4AVE - chain A; structure by X-ray diffraction, 1.90 A resolution.

[Chain A]
Name: Neural hemoglobin
Source organism: Cerebratulus lacteus
Reference sequence: O76242 (GLBN_CERLA); residues 0-109 here correspond to UniProt positions 1-110 (UniProt number = residue number + 1)
Chain sequence (110 residues; row label = number of the first residue in the row; numbering starts at 0):
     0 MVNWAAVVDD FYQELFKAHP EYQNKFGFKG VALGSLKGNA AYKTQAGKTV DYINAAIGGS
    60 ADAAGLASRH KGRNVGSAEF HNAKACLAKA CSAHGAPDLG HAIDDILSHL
Ion coordination: heme Fe near His69 (its only coordinating residue here)
Small-molecule neighbours: heme (HEM): Phe10, Leu14, Tyr21, Lys24, Phe25, Gly26, Gln44, Lys47, Thr48, Tyr51, Leu65, Arg68, His69, Arg72, Val74, Glu78, Phe79, Ala82, Leu86, Ile102
UniProt features mapped onto this chain:
  - binding site (heme): His69
Reported in the primary citation:
  - contacts within the chain: Tyr11-Thr48, Tyr11-Gln44
  - heme coordination: His69
  - conformationally variable residues (helix shift, loop rearrangement): His69 to Asn73, Cys90 to Asp97

[Overview]
Bound to chain A: heme. Curated annotation (UniProt) lists heme-binding residue His69. From the paper: heme
coordination by His69; conformational variability at His69 and Cys90.
Chain A is Neural hemoglobin (Cerebratulus lacteus); the structure, C.lacteus nerve Hb in the deoxy form, was
determined by X-ray diffraction together with 4AVD from the same study.
